Entry 3MGP (X-ray diffraction, 2.44 A resolution); this record covers chains C and J of the 10 polymer chains in the assembly.

== Chain C ==
Name: Histone H2A
Source organism: Xenopus laevis
Reference sequence: Q6AZJ8 (Q6AZJ8_XENLA); residues 1-119 here correspond to UniProt positions 2-120 (UniProt number = residue number + 1)
Amino-acid sequence (119 residues; numbered 1 to 119; the number before each row is that of its first residue):
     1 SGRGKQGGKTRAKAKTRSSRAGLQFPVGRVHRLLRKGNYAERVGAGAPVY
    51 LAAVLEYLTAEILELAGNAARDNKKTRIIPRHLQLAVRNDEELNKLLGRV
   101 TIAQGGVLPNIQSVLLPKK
Disordered / not traced: 1-14, 119
Bound ions: Co2+ near Asp90 (its only coordinating residue here)
From the paper describing this entry:
  - Co2+ coordination: Asp90

== Chain J ==
Molecule: 147-nt DNA strand
Sequence (147 nucleotides; row label = number of the first residue in the row; numbers below 1 keep their minus sign (DA-73 is residue -73)):
   -73 ATCAATATCCACCTGCAGATACTACCAAAAGTGTATTTGGAAACTGCTCC
   -23 ATCAAAAGGCATGTTCAGCTGGATTCCAGCTGAACATGCCTTTTGATGGA
    27 GCAGTTTCCAAATACACTTTTGGTAGTATCTGCAGGTGGATATTGAT
Bound ions: Co2+ site 1 near DG-56 (its only coordinating residue here); Co2+ site 2: DG-35, DG-34; Co2+ site 3 near DG-6 (its only coordinating residue here); Co2+ site 4 near DG-3 (its only coordinating residue here); Co2+ site 5 near DG5 (its only coordinating residue here); Co2+ site 6 near DG24 (its only coordinating residue here); Co2+ site 7 near DG25 (its only coordinating residue here); Co2+ site 8 near DG27 (its only coordinating residue here); Co2+ site 9 near DA29 (its only coordinating residue here); Co2+ site 10 near DG48 (its only coordinating residue here); Co2+ site 11 near DG61 (its only coordinating residue here); Co2+ site 12 near DG71 (its only coordinating residue here)

== Interface between chain C and chain J ==
Contacting residue pairs (14):
  Arg29(C) - DG48(J)  hydrogen bond to the phosphate
  Arg29(C) - DG49(J)  salt bridge to the phosphate
  Arg35(C) - DT39(J)  salt bridge to the phosphate
  Arg42(C) - DA38(J)  sugar contact
  Arg42(C) - DT39(J)  phosphate contact
  Val43(C) - DT39(J)  hydrogen bond to the phosphate
  Gly44(C) - DA38(J)  phosphate contact
  Ala45(C) - DA38(J)  hydrogen bond to the phosphate
  Lys75(C) - DC59(J)  phosphate contact
  Lys75(C) - DA60(J)  salt bridge to the phosphate
  Thr76(C) - DG58(J)  phosphate contact
  Thr76(C) - DC59(J)  hydrogen bond to the phosphate
  Arg77(C) - DG58(J)  sugar contact
  Arg77(C) - DC59(J)  hydrogen bond to the phosphate
Also at the interface, not in a pair above, chain C (11 interface residues in all): Glu41, Lys74

== Summary ==
11 residues of chain C and 7 residues of chain J are in contact; the contacts include 5 hydrogen bonds and 3
salt bridges. Polar pairs include Arg29(C)-DG48(J), Val43(C)-DT39(J) and Ala45(C)-DA38(J). The Co2+ site 2 is
built by DG-35(J) and DG-34(J). From the paper: Co2+ coordination by Asp90(C).
Chain C is Histone H2A (Xenopus laevis) and chain J is a 147-nt DNA strand; the structure, Binding of Cobalt
ions to the Nucleosome Core Particle, was determined by X-ray diffraction together with 3MGQ, 3MGR and 3MGS
from the same study.
